Entry 1AWI (X-ray diffraction, 2.20 A resolution); this record covers chains A and P of the 3 polymer chains in the assembly.

[Chain A]
Name: Profilin
From: Homo sapiens
UniProt: P07737 (PROF1_HUMAN); residues 2-139 here = UniProt positions 2-139
Chain sequence (138 residues; numbered 2 to 139; the number before each row is that of its first residue):
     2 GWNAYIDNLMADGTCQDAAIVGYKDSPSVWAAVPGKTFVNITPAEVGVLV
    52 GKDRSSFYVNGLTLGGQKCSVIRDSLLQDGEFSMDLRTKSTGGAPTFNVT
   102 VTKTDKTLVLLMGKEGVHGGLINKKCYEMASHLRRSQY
UniProt features mapped onto this chain:
  - modified residue: S57 (Phosphoserine)
  - natural variant: G117 (E117G: In ALS18; uncertain significance; this construct carries the variant), V118 (G118V: In ALS18; this construct carries the variant)

[Chain P]
Name: L-PRO10
Chain sequence (10 residues; row label = number of the first residue in the row):
     1 PPPPPPPPPP

[Chain A / chain P interface]
Contacting residue pairs (13):
  G2(A) - P5(P)
  W3(A) - P5(P)
  W3(A) - P6(P)  hydrogen bond (side chain-backbone)
  Y6(A) - P2(P)  hydrogen bond (side chain-backbone)
  Y6(A) - P3(P)  hydrogen bond (side chain-backbone)
  Y6(A) - P4(P)
  Y6(A) - P5(P)
  W31(A) - P8(P)
  H133(A) - P1(P)
  H133(A) - P2(P)  hydrogen bond (side chain-backbone)
  S137(A) - P4(P)
  Y139(A) - P4(P)  hydrophobic
  Y139(A) - P5(P)  hydrogen bond (side chain-backbone)
Also at the interface, not in a pair above, chain A (8 interface residues in all): N9
Also at the interface, not in a pair above, chain P (8 interface residues in all): P7

[In short]
The chain A/chain P interface involves 8 residues from each chain; the contacts include 5 hydrogen bonds.
Polar contacts include W3(A)-P6(P), Y6(A)-P2(P) and Y6(A)-P3(P).
Here chain A is Profilin (Homo sapiens) and chain P is L-PRO10. Entry 1AWI (Human platelet profilin complexed
with the L-PRO10 peptide) was determined by X-ray diffraction.
